9L4T - chains A and B; structure by X-ray diffraction, 2.16 A resolution.

== Chain A (and B) ==
Molecule: BurB
From: Burkholderia thailandensis
Notes: chain B of this document is another copy of the same molecule, construct and numbering; everything in this record applies to it too
UniProt: A0AAW9CLV1 (A0AAW9CLV1_BURTH); residue numbers follow UniProt; this construct covers 1-172
Chain sequence (180 residues; row label = number of the first residue in the row):
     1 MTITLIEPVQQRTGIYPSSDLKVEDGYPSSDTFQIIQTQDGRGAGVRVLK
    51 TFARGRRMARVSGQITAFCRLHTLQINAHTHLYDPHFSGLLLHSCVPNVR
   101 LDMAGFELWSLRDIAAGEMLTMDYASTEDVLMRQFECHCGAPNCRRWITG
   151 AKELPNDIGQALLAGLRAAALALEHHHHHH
Disordered / not traced: 1-11, 170-180 (chain B: 1-11, 172-180)
Differences from the reference sequence: conflict V96 (Asp in A0AAW9CLV1); expression tag (173-180)
Residues lining bound ligands: methionine (MET): C69, R70, L71, H72, T73, L74, S88, G89, L91, M122, Y124, E128, L131, M132, R133
Reported in the primary citation:
  - binding site for methionine: R70, T73, V130, M132
  - mutagenesis - Y124A: abolished catalytic activity
  - mutagenesis - S88A, Y124F: decreased catalytic activity

== How chain A and chain B interact ==
Contacting residue pairs (38; chain A residue first):
  R54(A) with R145(B); W147(B), hydrogen bond (side chain-backbone); T149(B), hydrogen bond; L154(B); P155(B)
  G55(A) with L154(B)
  V96(A) with N143(B)
  R100(A) with A125(B), hydrogen bond (side chain-backbone); S126(B), hydrogen bond (side chain-backbone); A151(B)
  D102(A) with K152(B), salt bridge
  E107(A) with K152(B), salt bridge
  W109(A) with A151(B); K152(B)
  L111(A) with R145(B)
  A125(A) with R100(B), hydrogen bond (backbone-side chain)
  S126(A) with R100(B), hydrogen bond (backbone-side chain)
  T127(A) with R100(B)
  A141(A) with N143(B)
  P142(A) with P142(B), hydrophobic; N143(B)
  N143(A) with V96(B); R112(B), hydrogen bond (backbone-side chain)
  R145(A) with R54(B); L111(B); R112(B)
  W147(A) with R54(B), hydrogen bond (backbone-side chain)
  T149(A) with R54(B), hydrogen bond
  A151(A) with R100(B); W109(B)
  K152(A) with D102(B), salt bridge; E107(B), salt bridge; W109(B)
  E153(A) with G55(B)
  L154(A) with R54(B); G55(B)
  P155(A) with R54(B)
  L163(A) with R54(B)
Other interface residues (no listed pair), chain A (26 interface residues in all): S110, E128, I148
Other interface residues (no listed pair), chain B (28 interface residues in all): R56, S110, T127, E128, A141, I148, E153, L163

== Summary ==
26 residues of chain A and 28 residues of chain B are in contact; the contacts include 9 hydrogen bonds and 4
salt bridges. Polar contacts include D102(A)-K152(B), E107(A)-K152(B) and R54(A)-W147(B). From the paper: a
binding site for methionine at R70(A), T73(A) and V130(A) among others; S88A and Y124F of chain A reduce
catalytic activity.
Chain A and chain B are both BurB (Burkholderia thailandensis); the structure, The crystal structure of
BurB-Met complex, was determined by X-ray diffraction together with 9L4V from the same study.
